PDB entry 5E8C | X-ray diffraction, 2.90 A resolution | chains A and B

== Chain A ==
Protein: UL31
Source organism: Suid herpesvirus 1
Reference sequence: G3G955 (G3G955_9ALPH); residue numbers follow UniProt; this construct covers 26-270
Chain sequence (247 residues; row label = number of the first residue in the row):
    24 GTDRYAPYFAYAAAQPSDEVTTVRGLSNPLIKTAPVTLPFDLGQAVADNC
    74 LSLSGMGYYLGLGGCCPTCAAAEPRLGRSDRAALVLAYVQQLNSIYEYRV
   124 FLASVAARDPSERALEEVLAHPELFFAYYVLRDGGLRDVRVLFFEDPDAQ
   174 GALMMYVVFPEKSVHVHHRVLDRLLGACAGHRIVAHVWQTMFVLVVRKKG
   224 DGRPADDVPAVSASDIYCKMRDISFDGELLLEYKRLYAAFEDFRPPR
Unresolved in the structure: 101, 158-159, 173, 224-228
Modified positions: Mse79, Mse177, Mse178, Mse214, Mse243 (selenomethionine; parent Met)
Sequence notes: expression tag (24-25)
Metal / ion sites: Zn2+: C73, C89, C92, H188
What the authors report for this chain:
  - Zn2+ coordination: C73, C89, C92, H188
  - mutagenesis - C73S, C89S, C92S, H188A: abolished binding to UL34 protein (chain B)
  - mutagenesis - C88S: unchanged binding to UL34 protein (chain B)
  - mutagenesis - Y34A, C88S: unchanged co-localization with UL34 protein (chain B)
  - contacts within the chain: Y34-D41 (hydrogen bond), D71-C73
  - mutagenesis - Y34A: decreased binding to UL34 protein (chain B)
  - mutagenesis - Y31A, D71R: abolished co-localization with UL34 protein (chain B)

== Chain B ==
Protein: UL34 protein
Source organism: Suid herpesvirus 1
Reference sequence: G3G8R3 (G3G8R3_9ALPH); residue numbers follow UniProt; this construct covers 4-174
Chain sequence (171 residues; numbered 4 to 174; the number before each row is that of its first residue):
     4 TLVQRLKLILSGGNLRCSDGETACDPERPPTRCVFQVHGQDGSNDTFPLE
    54 YVLRLMRSWAHVPCDPYVRVQNTGVSVLFQGFFFRPADAPLAAITAEHNN
   104 VILASTHSTGMSLSALDDIKRAGGVDTRPLRAMMSVSCFVRMPRVQLSFR
   154 FMGPDDASQTQRLLDRAEMRQ
Unresolved in the structure: 23-25
Modified positions: Mse59, Mse114, Mse136, Mse137, Mse145, Mse155 (selenomethionine; parent Met); Mse172 (selenomethionine)
Sequence notes: conflict Mse172 (Leu in G3G8R3)
What the authors report for this chain:
  - mutagenesis - Y54A, R153D: abolished co-localization with UL31 (chain A)
  - mutagenesis - Y54A: abolished binding to UL31 (chain A)
  - mutagenesis - L167A: decreased binding to UL31 (chain A)
  - mutagenesis - F142A: decreased co-localization with UL31 (chain A)
  - mutagenesis - L167A: decreased growth with UL31 (chain A)
  - mutagenesis - R153D: abolished growth with UL31 (chain A)

== Interface between chain A and chain B ==
Pairs across the interface (75):
  T25(A) - R60(B)
  D26(A) - R60(B)  salt bridge
  R27(A) - T130(B)  hydrogen bond
  R27(A) - P132(B)
  Y28(A) - E53(B)
  Y28(A) - R57(B)
  Y28(A) - K123(B)
  Y28(A) - T130(B)
  Y28(A) - P132(B)
  Y28(A) - L133(B)
  Y28(A) - Mse136(B)
  P30(A) - A170(B)
  P30(A) - Q174(B)
  Y31(A) - Y54(B)  hydrogen bond
  Y31(A) - L133(B)  hydrophobic
  Y31(A) - A170(B)  hydrophobic
  F32(A) - R8(B)  hydrogen bond (backbone-side chain)
  F32(A) - Y54(B)
  F32(A) - R57(B)
  F32(A) - L58(B)
  F32(A) - S61(B)
  Y34(A) - R169(B)
  Y34(A) - A170(B)  hydrophobic
  Y34(A) - R173(B)
  A35(A) - R8(B)  hydrogen bond (backbone-side chain)
  A36(A) - R8(B)
  Q38(A) - R173(B)  hydrogen bond
  P39(A) - L11(B)  hydrophobic
  D41(A) - L166(B)
  E42(A) - R8(B)  salt bridge
  E42(A) - L11(B)
  E42(A) - I12(B)
  E42(A) - Y54(B)  hydrogen bond
  V43(A) - L11(B)  hydrophobic
  T45(A) - L133(B)
  V46(A) - I12(B)
  V46(A) - P51(B)  hydrophobic
  V46(A) - Y54(B)  hydrophobic
  R47(A) - G15(B)
  G48(A) - G156(B)
  G48(A) - P157(B)
  G48(A) - D158(B)
  L49(A) - L133(B)
  L49(A) - Mse136(B)  hydrophobic
  L49(A) - Mse155(B)
  L49(A) - G156(B)
  S50(A) - Mse155(B)
  S50(A) - G156(B)  hydrogen bond (backbone-backbone)
  N51(A) - Mse155(B)
  N51(A) - G156(B)  hydrogen bond (backbone-backbone)
  P52(A) - F154(B)
  P52(A) - Mse155(B)
  L53(A) - A135(B)  hydrophobic
  L53(A) - F154(B)  hydrogen bond (backbone-backbone)
  L53(A) - G156(B)
  A57(A) - E100(B)
  P58(A) - H101(B)  hydrogen bond (backbone-side chain)
  G66(A) - I105(B)
  Q67(A) - N103(B)  hydrogen bond (backbone-side chain)
  V69(A) - N103(B)
  V69(A) - I105(B)  hydrophobic
  V69(A) - F142(B)  hydrophobic
  V69(A) - Q149(B)
  V69(A) - L150(B)
  V69(A) - R153(B)
  A70(A) - F142(B)  hydrophobic
  A70(A) - R144(B)
  A70(A) - Q149(B)  hydrogen bond (backbone-side chain)
  D71(A) - F142(B)
  D71(A) - R153(B)  salt bridge
  N72(A) - N103(B)
  L83(A) - N103(B)
  L85(A) - R153(B)
  D195(A) - R144(B)  salt bridge
  K222(A) - R147(B)
Interface residues without a listed pair, chain A (38 interface residues in all): I54, A68
Interface residues without a listed pair, chain B (42 interface residues in all): S14, A99, V128, R131, E171
The authors on this interface:
  - residue pairs: Y31(A)-Y54(B) (hydrogen bond), E42(A)-Y54(B) (hydrogen bond), Q67(A)-N103(B) (backbone contact), V69(A)-F142(B) (hydrophobic contact), D71(A)-R153(B) (salt bridge), N72(A)-N103(B)
  - interface residues, chain A: Q67(A)
  - interface residues, chain B: R8(B), L11(B), I105(B), F142(B), F154(B)
  - hot spots on chain B (mutagenesis) - F142A: decreased binding to UL31 (chain A)

== In short ==
38 residues of chain A and 42 residues of chain B are in contact; the contacts include 12 hydrogen bonds and 4
salt bridges. Among the polar pairs are D26(A)-R60(B), E42(A)-R8(B) and D71(A)-R153(B). The authors report
hydrogen bonds between Y31(A) and Y54(B) and E42(A) and Y54(B); a backbone contact between Q67(A) and N103(B);
a hydrophobic contact between V69(A) and F142(B). From the paper: C73S, C89S and C92S of chain A, among
others, abolish binding to UL34 protein (chain B); interface residues Q67(A) and R8(B) among others; 12
substitutions were tested in all.
Here chain A is UL31 and chain B is UL34 protein, both from Suid herpesvirus 1. Entry 5E8C (pseudorabies virus
nuclear egress complex, pUL31, pUL34) was determined by X-ray diffraction (same publication as 5FKI).
